Entry 7RIW (X-ray diffraction, 3.20 A resolution); this record covers chains B and C of the 13 polymer chains in the assembly.

[Chain B]
Molecule: DNA-directed RNA polymerase II subunit RPB2
Source organism: Saccharomyces cerevisiae (strain ATCC 204508 / S288c)
Notes: EC 2.7.7.6
UniProtKB: P08518 (RPB2_YEAST); numbering as in UniProt (aligned over 1-1224)
Sequence (1224 residues; each row starts with the number of its first residue):
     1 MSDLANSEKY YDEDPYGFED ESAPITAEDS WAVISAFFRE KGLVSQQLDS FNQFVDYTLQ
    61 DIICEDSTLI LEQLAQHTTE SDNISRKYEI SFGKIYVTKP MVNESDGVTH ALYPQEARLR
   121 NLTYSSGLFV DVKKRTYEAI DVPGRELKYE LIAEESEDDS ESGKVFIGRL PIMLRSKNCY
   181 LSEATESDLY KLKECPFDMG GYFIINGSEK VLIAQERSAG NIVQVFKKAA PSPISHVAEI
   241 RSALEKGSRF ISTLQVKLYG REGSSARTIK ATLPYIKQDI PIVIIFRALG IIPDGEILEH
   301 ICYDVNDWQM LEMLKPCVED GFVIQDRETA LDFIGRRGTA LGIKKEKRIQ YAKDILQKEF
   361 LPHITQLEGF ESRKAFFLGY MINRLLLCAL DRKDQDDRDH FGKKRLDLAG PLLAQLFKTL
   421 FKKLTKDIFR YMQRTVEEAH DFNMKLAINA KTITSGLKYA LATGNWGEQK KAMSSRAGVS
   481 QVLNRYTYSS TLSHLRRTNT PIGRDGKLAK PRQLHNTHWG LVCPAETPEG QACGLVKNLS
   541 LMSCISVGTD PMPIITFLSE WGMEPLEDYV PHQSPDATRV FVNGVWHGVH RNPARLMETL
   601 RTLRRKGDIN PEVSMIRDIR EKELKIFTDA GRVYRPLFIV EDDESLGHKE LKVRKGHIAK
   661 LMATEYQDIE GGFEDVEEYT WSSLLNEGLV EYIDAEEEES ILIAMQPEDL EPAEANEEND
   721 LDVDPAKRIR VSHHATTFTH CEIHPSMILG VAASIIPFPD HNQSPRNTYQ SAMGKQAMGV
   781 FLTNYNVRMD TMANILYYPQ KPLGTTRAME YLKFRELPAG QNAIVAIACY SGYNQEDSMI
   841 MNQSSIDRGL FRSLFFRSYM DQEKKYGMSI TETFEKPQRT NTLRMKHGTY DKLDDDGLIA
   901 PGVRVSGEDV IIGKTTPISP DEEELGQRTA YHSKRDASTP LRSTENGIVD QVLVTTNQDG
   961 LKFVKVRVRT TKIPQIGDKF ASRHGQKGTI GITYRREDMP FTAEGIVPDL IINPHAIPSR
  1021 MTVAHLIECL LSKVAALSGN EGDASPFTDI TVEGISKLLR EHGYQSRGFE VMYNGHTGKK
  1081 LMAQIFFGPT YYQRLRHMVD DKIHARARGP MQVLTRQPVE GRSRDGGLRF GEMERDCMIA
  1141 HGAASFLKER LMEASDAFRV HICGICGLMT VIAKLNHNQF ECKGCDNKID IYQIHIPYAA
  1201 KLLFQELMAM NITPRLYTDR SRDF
Unresolved in the structure: 1-19, 75-85, 139-161, 338-344, 439-445, 504-505, 644-646, 669-675, 715-720, 920-929, 1222-1224
Bound ions: Zn2+: C1163, C1166, C1182, C1185

[Chain C]
Molecule: DNA-directed RNA polymerase II subunit RPB3
Source organism: Saccharomyces cerevisiae (strain ATCC 204508 / S288c)
UniProtKB: P16370 (RPB3_YEAST); residue numbers follow UniProt; this construct covers 1-318
Sequence (318 residues; each row starts with the number of its first residue):
     1 MSEEGPQVKI REASKDNVDF ILSNVDLAMA NSLRRVMIAE IPTLAIDSVE VETNTTVLAD
    61 EFIAHRLGLI PLQSMDIEQL EYSRDCFCED HCDKCSVVLT LQAFGESEST TNVYSKDLVI
   121 VSNLMGRNIG HPIIQDKEGN GVLICKLRKG QELKLTCVAK KGIAKEHAKW GPAAAIEFEY
   181 DPWNKLKHTD YWYEQDSAKE WPQSKNCEYE DPPNEGDPFD YKAQADTFYM NVESVGSIPV
   241 DQVVVRGIDT LQKKVASILL ALTQMDQDKV NFASGDNNTA SNMLGSNEDV MMTGAEQDPY
   301 SNASQMGNTG SGGYDNAW
Unresolved in the structure: 1, 269-318
Bound ions: Zn2+: C86, C88, C92, C95

[How chain B and chain C interact]
Contacting residue pairs (67):
  N786(B) - V57(C)
  Y797(B) - E61(C)
  Y797(B) - F62(C)
  Y798(B) - F62(C)  hydrophobic
  Y798(B) - H65(C)
  Y798(B) - R66(C)  hydrogen bond
  S844(B) - A168(C)
  D847(B) - H65(C)
  D847(B) - H167(C)  hydrogen bond (backbone-side chain)
  D847(B) - A168(C)  hydrogen bond (side chain-backbone)
  R848(B) - H65(C)
  G849(B) - H65(C)
  R852(B) - H65(C)  hydrogen bond
  R852(B) - H167(C)
  R969(B) - A59(C)
  R969(B) - E61(C)  salt bridge
  T971(B) - E61(C)  hydrogen bond
  R995(B) - K165(C)
  R996(B) - R34(C)
  R996(B) - I38(C)
  R996(B) - A173(C)  hydrogen bond (side chain-backbone)
  R996(B) - A174(C)  hydrogen bond (side chain-backbone)
  E997(B) - R34(C)  hydrogen bond (backbone-side chain)
  E997(B) - I38(C)
  E997(B) - A39(C)
  D998(B) - R35(C)  salt bridge
  F1001(B) - R34(C)
  F1001(B) - F178(C)  hydrophobic
  A1003(B) - E177(C)
  A1003(B) - F178(C)  hydrogen bond (backbone-backbone)
  E1004(B) - E177(C)
  G1005(B) - I176(C)
  R1060(B) - K199(C)  hydrogen bond (side chain-backbone)
  R1060(B) - E200(C)  hydrogen bond (side chain-backbone)
  G1063(B) - P202(C)
  Q1065(B) - W192(C)
  R1067(B) - W192(C)
  R1067(B) - E194(C)  salt bridge
  F1069(B) - W201(C)  hydrophobic
  V1071(B) - Y191(C)  hydrophobic
  Y1073(B) - F178(C)  hydrogen bond (side chain-backbone)
  Y1073(B) - E179(C)
  Y1073(B) - Y180(C)  hydrophobic
  G1075(B) - N31(C)  hydrogen bond (backbone-side chain)
  G1075(B) - R34(C)  hydrogen bond (backbone-side chain)
  G1075(B) - R35(C)
  H1076(B) - N31(C)  hydrogen bond (backbone-side chain)
  T1077(B) - L27(C)
  T1077(B) - N31(C)  hydrogen bond (backbone-side chain)
  G1078(B) - L27(C)
  G1078(B) - N31(C)
  G1078(B) - Y180(C)
  K1079(B) - L27(C)
  K1079(B) - Y180(C)
  K1079(B) - H188(C)
  K1080(B) - Y180(C)  hydrogen bond (backbone-side chain)
  K1080(B) - D181(C)  hydrogen bond (side chain-backbone)
  L1081(B) - T189(C)  hydrogen bond (backbone-side chain)
  M1082(B) - K187(C)
  M1082(B) - H188(C)
  M1082(B) - T189(C)  hydrogen bond (backbone-side chain)
  M1082(B) - D190(C)  hydrogen bond (backbone-backbone)
  Q1084(B) - T189(C)  hydrogen bond
  Q1084(B) - D190(C)  hydrogen bond (side chain-backbone)
  Q1084(B) - Y191(C)
  Q1084(B) - W192(C)  hydrogen bond (side chain-backbone)
  Q1084(B) - W201(C)
Interface residues without a listed pair, chain B (42 interface residues in all): Y785, L854, I948, T970, M999, Y1064, E1070, A1083
Interface residues without a listed pair, chain C (37 interface residues in all): D60, L69, A175

[Summary]
42 residues of chain B face 37 of chain C across their interface, with 24 hydrogen bonds and 3 salt bridges.
Polar contacts include R969(B)-E61(C), D998(B)-R35(C) and R1067(B)-E194(C). C1163(B), C1166(B), C1182(B) and
C1185(B) coordinate Zn2+.
Here chain B is DNA-directed RNA polymerase II subunit RPB2 and chain C is DNA-directed RNA polymerase II
subunit RPB3, both from Saccharomyces cerevisiae (strain ATCC 204508 / S288c). Entry 7RIW (RNA polymerase II
elongation complex scaffold 2, without polyamide) was determined by X-ray diffraction (same publication as
7RIM, 7RIP, 7RIQ, 7RIX and 7RIY).
